Entry 9BYM (electron microscopy, 3.11 A resolution); this record covers chains G and I of the 18 polymer chains in the assembly.

# Chain G
Protein: ATP synthase subunit gamma
Organism: Sus scrofa
UniProtKB: A0A8D0YCC0 (A0A8D0YCC0_PIG); residues 0-272 here correspond to UniProt positions 1-273 (UniProt number = residue number + 1)
Amino-acid sequence (273 residues; row label = number of the first residue in the row; numbering starts at 0):
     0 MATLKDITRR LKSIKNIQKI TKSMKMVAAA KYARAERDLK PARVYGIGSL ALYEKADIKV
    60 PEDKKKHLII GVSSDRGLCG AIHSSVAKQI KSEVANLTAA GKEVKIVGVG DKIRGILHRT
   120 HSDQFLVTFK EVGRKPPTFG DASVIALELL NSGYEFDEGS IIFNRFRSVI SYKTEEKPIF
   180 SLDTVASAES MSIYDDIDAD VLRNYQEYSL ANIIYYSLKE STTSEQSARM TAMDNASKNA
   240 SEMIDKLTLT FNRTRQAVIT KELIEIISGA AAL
Disordered / not traced: 0

# Chain I
Protein: ATP synthase F1 subunit epsilon
Organism: Sus scrofa
UniProtKB: A0A8D1L782 (A0A8D1L782_PIG); residues -85 to 50 here correspond to UniProt positions 1-136 (UniProt number = residue number + 86)
Amino-acid sequence (136 residues; each row starts with the number of its first residue; numbers below 1 keep their minus sign (Phe-85 is residue -85)):
   -85 FPFNNCREQT NSLNCLGLQA APRWTGAEGL RPLLPGLSLG THPGLSRTSA ACHGVGSPRP
   -25 SWAARSEPTL TGPRDSTRRA HSSDIMVAYW RQAGLSYIRY SQICAKAVRD ALKAEFKANA
    35 EKTSGSNVKI VKVKKE
Disordered / not traced: -85 to 0, 49-50

# How chain G and chain I interact
Contacting residue pairs - 40 pairs, chain G then chain I:
  Phe124(G) with Val47(I)
  Leu125(G) with Val47(I)
  Val126(G) with Ile44(I), hydrophobic
  Thr127(G) with Ile44(I); Val45(I), hydrogen bond (backbone-backbone)
  Phe128(G) with Lys43(I); Ile44(I), hydrophobic
  Lys129(G) with Val42(I); Lys43(I), hydrogen bond (backbone-backbone); Val45(I)
  Glu130(G) with Asn41(I); Val42(I); Lys43(I)
  Lys134(G) with Asn41(I)
  Thr137(G) with Thr37(I), hydrogen bond (side chain-backbone); Ser38(I)
  Gly139(G) with Gly39(I)
  Asp140(G) with Ser38(I); Gly39(I), hydrogen bond (backbone-backbone); Ser40(I); Asn41(I), hydrogen bond (side chain-backbone); Val42(I)
  Ser142(G) with Ile12(I); Gln16(I)
  Val143(G) with Gly39(I)
  Ala145(G) with Ile12(I), hydrophobic
  Leu146(G) with Ile12(I); Arg13(I); Gln16(I)
  Glu147(G) with Ile44(I)
  Leu149(G) with Ser10(I)
  Asp199(G) with Val1(I), hydrogen bond (side chain-backbone)
  Arg202(G) with Arg5(I)
  Asn203(G) with Trp4(I); Arg5(I), hydrogen bond; Tyr11(I)
  Glu206(G) with Ser10(I); Ile12(I)
  Tyr207(G) with Tyr11(I), hydrophobic; Ser15(I)
Other interface residues (no listed pair), chain G (27 interface residues in all): Ser121, Val131, Pro135, Ile144, Ala210
Other interface residues (no listed pair), chain I (21 interface residues in all): Lys36, Lys46

# In short
27 residues of chain G face 21 of chain I across their interface, with 7 hydrogen bonds. Polar pairs include
Thr137(G)-Thr37(I), Asp140(G)-Asn41(I) and Asp199(G)-Val1(I).
Here chain G is ATP synthase subunit gamma and chain I is ATP synthase F1 subunit epsilon, both from Sus
scrofa. Entry 9BYM (Cryo-EM structure of ATP synthase non-stator state) was determined by electron microscopy.
